Entry 2XZU (X-ray diffraction, 1.82 A resolution); this record covers chains A and B of the 3 polymer chains in the assembly.

# Chain A
Molecule: Formamidopyrimidine-DNA glycosylase
Source organism: Lactococcus lactis
Notes: EC 3.2.2.23, 4.2.99.18
UniProt: P42371 (FPG_LACLC); aligned to UniProt positions 2-272 over residues 1-271 (the alignment contains insertions or deletions, so no single offset holds)
Amino-acid sequence (271 residues; numbered 1 to 271; the number before each row is that of its first residue):
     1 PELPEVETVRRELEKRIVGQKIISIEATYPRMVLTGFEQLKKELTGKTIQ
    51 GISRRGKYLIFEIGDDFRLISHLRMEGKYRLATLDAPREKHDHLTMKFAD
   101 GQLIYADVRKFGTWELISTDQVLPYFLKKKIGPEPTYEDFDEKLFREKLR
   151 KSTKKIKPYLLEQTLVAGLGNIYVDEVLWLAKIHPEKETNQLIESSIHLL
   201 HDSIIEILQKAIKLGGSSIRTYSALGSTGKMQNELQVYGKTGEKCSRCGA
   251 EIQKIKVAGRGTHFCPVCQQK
Unresolved in the structure: 219-223
Bound ions: Zn2+: Cys245, Cys248, Cys265, Cys268
Swiss-Prot annotation at these positions:
  - region: Lys57 to Met75 (DNA-binding)
  - active site: Pro1 (Schiff-base intermediate with DNA), Glu2 (Proton donor), Lys57 (Proton donor)
  - binding site (DNA): His91, Arg109
Reported in the primary citation:
  - binding site for the 14-nt DNA strand (chain B): Pro1, Gly77
  - catalytic residues: Pro1, Glu2
  - conformationally variable residues (order/disorder transition): Ile219 to Ser223
  - mutagenesis - P1G, P1DEL, E2Q: decreased catalytic activity (suicide reaction)

# Chain B
Molecule: 14-nt DNA strand
Sequence (14 nucleotides; row label = number of the first residue in the row):
     1 CTCTTTXTTTCTCG
Modified residues: VET ([(1R,2S,4R)-2-hydroxy-4-[(5R)-5-hydroxy-5-methyl-2,4-dioxo-imidazolidin-1-yl]cyclopentyl]methyl dihydrogen phosphate) at position 7

# How chain A and chain B interact
Residue-residue contacts - 28 pairs, chain A then chain B:
  Pro1(A) with VET_7(B), covalent bond
  Glu2(A) with VET_7(B), base contact; DT8(B), phosphate contact
  Glu5(A) with VET_7(B), base contact
  Lys57(A) with DT8(B), salt bridge to the phosphate; DT9(B), salt bridge to the phosphate
  His72(A) with DT8(B), hydrogen bond to the phosphate; DT9(B), salt bridge to the phosphate
  Arg74(A) with DT8(B), hydrogen bond to the base; DT9(B), hydrogen bond to the sugar
  Met75(A) with DT6(B), sugar contact; VET_7(B), phosphate contact; DT8(B), phosphate contact
  Arg109(A) with DT6(B), base contact
  Lys129(A) with DT10(B), salt bridge to the phosphate
  Gln163(A) with DT9(B), phosphate contact
  Gly170(A) with DT8(B), phosphate contact
  Asn171(A) with VET_7(B), hydrogen bond to the phosphate; DT8(B), hydrogen bond to the phosphate
  Ile172(A) with VET_7(B), base contact
  Tyr238(A) with DT6(B), phosphate contact; VET_7(B), hydrogen bond to the phosphate
  Lys254(A) with DT5(B), phosphate contact; DT6(B), salt bridge to the phosphate
  Lys256(A) with DT5(B), salt bridge to the phosphate
  Arg260(A) with VET_7(B), salt bridge to the phosphate; DT8(B), salt bridge to the phosphate
  Gly261(A) with DT6(B), phosphate contact
Also at the interface, not in a pair above, chain A (20 interface residues in all): Tyr58, Phe111

# Overview
20 residues of chain A and 6 residues of chain B are in contact; the contacts include 1 covalent bond, 6
hydrogen bonds and 8 salt bridges. Polar pairs include Arg74(A)-DT8(B), Arg74(A)-DT9(B) and His72(A)-DT8(B).
From the paper: catalytic residues Pro1(A) and Glu2(A); P1G, P1DEL and E2Q of chain A reduce catalytic
activity (suicide reaction).
Chain A is Formamidopyrimidine-DNA glycosylase (Lactococcus lactis) and chain B is a 14-nt DNA strand; the
structure, Crystal structure of a complex between the wild-type lactococcus lactis fpg (mutm) and an oxidized
pyrimidine ..., was determined by X-ray diffraction, deposited together with 2XZF.
